3Q1M - chains A and B; structure by X-ray diffraction, 3.20 A resolution.

# Chain A
Name: Multidrug-efflux transporter 1 regulator
From: Bacillus subtilis
Reference sequence: P39075 (BMRR_BACSU); residue numbers follow UniProt; this construct covers 1-276
Chain sequence (284 residues; numbered 1 to 284; the number before each row is that of its first residue):
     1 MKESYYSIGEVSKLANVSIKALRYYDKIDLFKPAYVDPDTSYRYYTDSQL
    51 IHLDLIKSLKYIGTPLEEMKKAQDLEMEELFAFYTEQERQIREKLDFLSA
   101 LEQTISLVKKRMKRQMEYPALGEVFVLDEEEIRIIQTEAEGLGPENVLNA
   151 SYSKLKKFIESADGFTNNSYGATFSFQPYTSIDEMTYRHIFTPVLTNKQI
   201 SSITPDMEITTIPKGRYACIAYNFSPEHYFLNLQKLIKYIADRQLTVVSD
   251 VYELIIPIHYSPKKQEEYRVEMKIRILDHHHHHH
Unresolved in the structure: 1, 278-284
Differences from the reference sequence: conflict Leu142 (Ile in P39075); expression tag (277-284)
UniProt features mapped onto this chain:
  - DNA-binding region: Ile8 to Lys27 (H-T-H motif)
Residues lining bound ligands: 2-methylquinolin-4-amine (M4A): Pro144, Val147, Asn149, Tyr152, Tyr170, Tyr187, Phe224, Glu253, Ile255
Reported in the primary citation:
  - binding site for 2-methylquinolin-4-amine: Val147, Glu253, Ile255

# Chain B
Molecule: 23 bp promoter DNA
Sequence (23 nucleotides; row label = number of the first residue in the row; note: 2 numbers in that range are skipped by the numbering (no residue carries them; nothing is unmodelled there); numbers below 1 keep their minus sign (DG-12 is residue -12)):
   -12 GACCCTCCCCT
     1 TAGGGGAGGGTC

# Interface between chain A and chain B
Pairs across the interface (15; chain A residue first):
  Ser7(A) - DC-9(B)  hydrogen bond to the phosphate
  Ile8(A) - DC-9(B)  sugar contact
  Ile8(A) - DC-8(B)  phosphate contact
  Gly9(A) - DC-9(B)  hydrogen bond to the phosphate
  Ile19(A) - DC-9(B)  phosphate contact
  Arg23(A) - DC-9(B)  sugar contact
  Arg23(A) - DC-8(B)  salt bridge to the phosphate
  Arg23(A) - DT-7(B)  base contact
  Thr40(A) - DC-8(B)  sugar contact
  Ser41(A) - DC-8(B)  sugar contact
  Tyr42(A) - DC-10(B)  hydrogen bond to the base
  Tyr42(A) - DC-9(B)  hydrogen bond to the sugar
  Tyr42(A) - DC-8(B)  phosphate contact
  Arg43(A) - DC-8(B)  salt bridge to the phosphate
  Arg43(A) - DT-7(B)  salt bridge to the phosphate
Also at the interface, not in a pair above, chain A (10 interface residues in all): Glu10

# In short
Chain A and chain B form an interface of 10 and 4 residues respectively, with 4 hydrogen bonds and 3 salt
bridges. Polar contacts include Tyr42(A)-DC-10(B), Tyr42(A)-DC-9(B) and Ser7(A)-DC-9(B). Ligands of chain A:
2-methylquinolin-4-amine. From the paper: a binding site for 2-methylquinolin-4-amine at Val147(A), Glu253(A)
and Ile255(A).
Here chain A is Multidrug-efflux transporter 1 regulator (Bacillus subtilis) and chain B is 23 bp promoter
DNA. Entry 3Q1M (Crystal Structure of BmrR Dimer bound to DNA and the ligand 4-amino-quinaldine) was
determined by X-ray diffraction, deposited together with 3Q5R, 3Q2Y, 3Q3D, 3Q5P and 3Q5S.
